2UZ2 - chains A and D; structure by X-ray diffraction, 1.70 A resolution.

# Chain A (and D)
Molecule: Xenavidin
Organism: Xenopus tropicalis
Notes: chain D of this document is another copy of the same molecule, construct and numbering; everything in this record applies to it too
Sequence (130 residues; numbered 1 to 130; the number before each row is that of its first residue):
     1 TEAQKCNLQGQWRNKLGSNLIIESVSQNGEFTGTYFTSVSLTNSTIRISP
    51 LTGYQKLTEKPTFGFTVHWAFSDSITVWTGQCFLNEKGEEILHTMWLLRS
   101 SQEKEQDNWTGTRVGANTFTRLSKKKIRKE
Not modelled in the structure: 1-3, 42-45, 123-130 (chain D: 1-4, 124-130)
Disulfide bonds: Cys-6/Cys-82
From the paper describing this entry:
  - binding site for biotin: Asn-117
  - conformationally variable residues (side-chain flip): Asn-117
  - post-translational modification sites: Asn-43 (proposed by the authors, not directly observed)

# Chain A / chain D interface
Pairs across the interface (99; chain A residue first):
  Asn-28(A) / His-68(D)  hydrogen bond (backbone-side chain)
  Glu-30(A) / Thr-52(D)
  Pro-50(A) / Tyr-54(D)
  Leu-51(A) / Tyr-54(D)  hydrogen bond (backbone-side chain)
  Thr-52(A) / Glu-30(D)
  Thr-52(A) / Thr-52(D)  hydrogen bond
  Thr-52(A) / Tyr-54(D)  hydrogen bond (backbone-side chain)
  Gly-53(A) / Thr-52(D)
  Tyr-54(A) / Pro-50(D)
  Tyr-54(A) / Leu-51(D)  hydrogen bond (side chain-backbone)
  Tyr-54(A) / Thr-52(D)
  Tyr-54(A) / Thr-66(D)
  Tyr-54(A) / His-68(D)
  Gln-55(A) / His-68(D)
  Lys-56(A) / His-68(D)  hydrogen bond
  Lys-56(A) / Trp-69(D)  hydrogen bond (side chain-backbone)
  Lys-56(A) / Ser-72(D)  hydrogen bond (side chain-backbone)
  Lys-56(A) / Asp-73(D)
  Lys-56(A) / Ser-74(D)  hydrogen bond (side chain-backbone)
  Lys-56(A) / Ile-75(D)
  Thr-58(A) / Asp-73(D)
  Lys-60(A) / Glu-103(D)  hydrogen bond (side chain-backbone)
  Thr-62(A) / Asp-73(D)  hydrogen bond (side chain-backbone)
  Thr-62(A) / Ile-75(D)
  Thr-62(A) / Arg-99(D)
  Thr-62(A) / Ser-100(D)
  Thr-62(A) / Ser-101(D)
  Phe-63(A) / Ile-75(D)
  Gly-64(A) / Thr-66(D)
  Gly-64(A) / Ile-75(D)
  Gly-64(A) / Val-77(D)
  Phe-65(A) / Thr-66(D)  hydrogen bond (backbone-side chain)
  Thr-66(A) / Tyr-54(D)
  Thr-66(A) / Gly-64(D)
  Thr-66(A) / Phe-65(D)  hydrogen bond (side chain-backbone)
  His-68(A) / Asn-28(D)  hydrogen bond (side chain-backbone)
  His-68(A) / Tyr-54(D)
  His-68(A) / Gln-55(D)
  His-68(A) / Lys-56(D)  hydrogen bond
  Trp-69(A) / Lys-56(D)  hydrogen bond (backbone-side chain)
  Ser-72(A) / Lys-56(D)  hydrogen bond (backbone-side chain)
  Asp-73(A) / Lys-56(D)
  Asp-73(A) / Thr-62(D)  hydrogen bond (backbone-side chain)
  Ser-74(A) / Lys-56(D)  hydrogen bond (backbone-side chain)
  Ile-75(A) / Lys-56(D)
  Ile-75(A) / Thr-62(D)
  Ile-75(A) / Phe-63(D)
  Ile-75(A) / Gly-64(D)
  Ile-75(A) / Thr-79(D)
  Val-77(A) / Gly-64(D)
  Val-77(A) / Val-77(D)  hydrophobic
  Val-77(A) / Trp-78(D)
  Trp-78(A) / Val-77(D)
  Thr-79(A) / Ile-75(D)
  Thr-79(A) / Val-77(D)
  Thr-79(A) / Leu-97(D)
  Thr-79(A) / Arg-99(D)
  Gly-80(A) / Arg-99(D)
  Gln-81(A) / Arg-99(D)  hydrogen bond
  Gln-81(A) / Ser-100(D)
  Gln-81(A) / Ser-101(D)
  Gln-81(A) / Gln-102(D)  hydrogen bond (side chain-backbone)
  Phe-83(A) / Arg-99(D)
  Phe-83(A) / Gln-102(D)
  Phe-83(A) / Lys-104(D)
  Phe-83(A) / Glu-105(D)
  Phe-83(A) / Asn-108(D)
  Asn-85(A) / Glu-105(D)
  Glu-86(A) / Glu-105(D)
  Ile-91(A) / Glu-105(D)
  His-93(A) / Glu-105(D)  salt bridge
  His-93(A) / Asn-108(D)
  Met-95(A) / Leu-97(D)
  Met-95(A) / Thr-112(D)
  Trp-96(A) / Leu-97(D)
  Leu-97(A) / Thr-79(D)
  Leu-97(A) / Met-95(D)
  Leu-97(A) / Trp-96(D)
  Leu-97(A) / Leu-97(D)  hydrophobic
  Arg-99(A) / Thr-62(D)
  Arg-99(A) / Thr-79(D)
  Arg-99(A) / Gly-80(D)
  Arg-99(A) / Gln-81(D)  hydrogen bond
  Arg-99(A) / Phe-83(D)
  Ser-100(A) / Gln-81(D)
  Ser-101(A) / Thr-62(D)
  Ser-101(A) / Gln-81(D)
  Gln-102(A) / Gln-81(D)  hydrogen bond (backbone-side chain)
  Gln-102(A) / Phe-83(D)
  Glu-103(A) / Lys-60(D)  hydrogen bond (backbone-side chain)
  Lys-104(A) / Phe-83(D)
  Glu-105(A) / Phe-83(D)
  Glu-105(A) / Leu-84(D)
  Glu-105(A) / Asn-85(D)
  Glu-105(A) / Ile-91(D)
  Glu-105(A) / His-93(D)  salt bridge
  Asn-108(A) / Phe-83(D)
  Asn-108(A) / His-93(D)
  Thr-112(A) / Met-95(D)
Also at the interface, not in a pair above, chain A (46 interface residues in all): Gly-29, Leu-84
Also at the interface, not in a pair above, chain D (45 interface residues in all): Gly-29, Gly-53, Thr-58

# Summary
Chain A and chain D form an interface of 46 and 45 residues respectively; the contacts include 24 hydrogen
bonds and 2 salt bridges. Polar pairs include His-93(A)/Glu-105(D), Asn-28(A)/His-68(D) and
Leu-51(A)/Tyr-54(D). The paper reports a binding site for biotin at Asn-117(A); a modification site at
Asn-43(A).
Both chains are Xenavidin (Xenopus tropicalis). Entry 2UZ2 (Crystal structure of Xenavidin) was determined by
X-ray diffraction, deposited together with 2UYW.
